Entry 2WL0 (X-ray diffraction, 1.90 A resolution); this record covers chains A and B.

# Chain A
Name: Protease
Source organism: Human immunodeficiency virus type 1 (Z2/CDC-Z34 ISOLATE)
Notes: EC 3.4.23.16
Reference sequence: P03366 (POL_HV1B1); residues 1-99 here correspond to UniProt positions 501-599 (UniProt number = residue number + 500)
Chain sequence (99 residues; each row starts with the number of its first residue):
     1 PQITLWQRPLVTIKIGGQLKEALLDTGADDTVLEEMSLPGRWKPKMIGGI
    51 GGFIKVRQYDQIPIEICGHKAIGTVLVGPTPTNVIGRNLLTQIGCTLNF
Differences from the reference sequence: engineered mutation P63 (Leu563 in P03366), T82 (Val582 in P03366), V84 (Ile584 in P03366)
Residues lining bound ligands: 5AH (methyl [(1S)-1-({2-[(3S)-3-benzyl-3-hydroxy-4-{[(1S,2R)-2-hydroxy-2,3-dihydro-1H-inden-1-yl]amino}-4-oxobutyl]-2-(4-pyridin-2-ylbenzyl)hydrazino}carbonyl)-2,2-dimethylpropyl]carbamate): R8, L23, D25, G27, A28, D29, D30, T31, V32, G48, G49, I50, P81, T82, V84
UniProt features mapped onto this chain:
  - region (Dimerization of protease): P1 to L5, G49 to K55, N88 to F99
  - active site: D25 (For protease activity)
  - site: F99 (Cleavage)

# Chain B
Name: Protease
Source organism: Human immunodeficiency virus type 1 (Z2/CDC-Z34 ISOLATE)
Notes: EC 3.4.23.16
Reference sequence: P03366 (POL_HV1B1); residues 101-199 here correspond to UniProt positions 501-599 (UniProt number = residue number + 400)
Chain sequence (99 residues; row label = number of the first residue in the row):
   101 PQITLWQRPLVTIKIGGQLKEALLDTGADDTVLEEMSLPGRWKPKMIGGI
   151 GGFIKVRQYDQIPIEICGHKAIGTVLVGPTPTNVIGRNLLTQIGCTLNF
Differences from the reference sequence: engineered mutation P163 (Leu563 in P03366), T182 (Val582 in P03366), V184 (Ile584 in P03366)
Residues lining bound ligands: 5AH (methyl [(1S)-1-({2-[(3S)-3-benzyl-3-hydroxy-4-{[(1S,2R)-2-hydroxy-2,3-dihydro-1H-inden-1-yl]amino}-4-oxobutyl]-2-(4-pyridin-2-ylbenzyl)hydrazino}carbonyl)-2,2-dimethylpropyl]carbamate): L123, D125, G127, A128, D129, D130, V132, I147, G148, G149, I150, F153, P181, T182, V184
UniProt features mapped onto this chain:
  - region (Dimerization of protease): P101 to L105, G149 to K155, N188 to F199
  - active site: D125 (For protease activity)
  - site: F199 (Cleavage)

# Chain A / chain B interface
Residue-residue contacts - 95 pairs, chain A then chain B:
  P1(A) - L197(B)
  P1(A) - N198(B)
  P1(A) - F199(B)  hydrogen bond (backbone-backbone)
  Q2(A) - T196(B)  hydrogen bond
  Q2(A) - L197(B)
  Q2(A) - N198(B)  hydrogen bond
  I3(A) - T196(B)
  I3(A) - L197(B)  hydrogen bond (backbone-backbone)
  L5(A) - T126(B)
  L5(A) - R187(B)  hydrogen bond (backbone-side chain)
  L5(A) - L190(B)  hydrophobic
  L5(A) - T191(B)
  L5(A) - C195(B)
  W6(A) - R187(B)  hydrogen bond (backbone-side chain)
  W6(A) - T191(B)
  Q7(A) - R187(B)
  R8(A) - D129(B)  salt bridge
  R8(A) - R187(B)
  P9(A) - T126(B)
  P9(A) - R187(B)
  L23(A) - G127(B)
  L24(A) - T126(B)  hydrogen bond (backbone-side chain)
  L24(A) - L197(B)  hydrophobic
  D25(A) - D125(B)
  D25(A) - T126(B)
  D25(A) - G127(B)  hydrogen bond (side chain-backbone)
  T26(A) - L105(B)
  T26(A) - P109(B)
  T26(A) - L124(B)  hydrogen bond (side chain-backbone)
  T26(A) - D125(B)
  T26(A) - T126(B)  hydrogen bond (side chain-backbone)
  T26(A) - L197(B)
  G27(A) - L123(B)
  G27(A) - D125(B)  hydrogen bond (backbone-side chain)
  D29(A) - R108(B)  salt bridge
  G49(A) - P181(B)
  I50(A) - G149(B)  hydrogen bond (backbone-backbone)
  I50(A) - I150(B)  hydrogen bond (backbone-backbone)
  I50(A) - G151(B)  hydrogen bond (backbone-backbone)
  I50(A) - G152(B)
  I50(A) - I154(B)  hydrophobic
  I50(A) - T180(B)
  I50(A) - P181(B)
  G51(A) - G151(B)
  G51(A) - G152(B)
  G51(A) - I154(B)
  G52(A) - G151(B)
  I54(A) - I150(B)  hydrophobic
  C67(A) - F199(B)  hydrophobic
  H69(A) - F199(B)
  T80(A) - I150(B)
  P81(A) - G149(B)
  P81(A) - I150(B)
  R87(A) - L105(B)  hydrogen bond (side chain-backbone)
  R87(A) - W106(B)
  R87(A) - Q107(B)
  R87(A) - R108(B)
  R87(A) - P109(B)
  L90(A) - L105(B)  hydrophobic
  T91(A) - L105(B)
  T91(A) - W106(B)
  Q92(A) - W106(B)
  I93(A) - F199(B)
  G94(A) - N198(B)
  G94(A) - F199(B)
  C95(A) - L105(B)
  C95(A) - L197(B)  hydrophobic
  C95(A) - N198(B)
  C95(A) - F199(B)  hydrophobic
  T96(A) - Q102(B)
  T96(A) - I103(B)
  T96(A) - T104(B)
  T96(A) - T196(B)
  T96(A) - L197(B)
  T96(A) - N198(B)  hydrogen bond (backbone-backbone)
  L97(A) - P101(B)
  L97(A) - Q102(B)
  L97(A) - I103(B)  hydrogen bond (backbone-backbone)
  L97(A) - L124(B)  hydrophobic
  L97(A) - T126(B)
  L97(A) - C195(B)  hydrophobic
  L97(A) - T196(B)
  L97(A) - L197(B)  hydrophobic
  N98(A) - P101(B)
  N98(A) - Q102(B)  hydrogen bond
  N98(A) - G194(B)
  N98(A) - C195(B)
  N98(A) - T196(B)  hydrogen bond (backbone-backbone)
  N98(A) - N198(B)  hydrogen bond
  F99(A) - P101(B)  hydrogen bond (backbone-backbone)
  F99(A) - I103(B)  hydrophobic
  F99(A) - H169(B)  hydrogen bond (backbone-side chain)
  F99(A) - I193(B)
  F99(A) - G194(B)
  F99(A) - C195(B)  hydrophobic
Interface residues without a listed pair, chain A (37 interface residues in all): T4, I47, F53
Interface residues without a listed pair, chain B (37 interface residues in all): V132, I147, F153, C167

# Summary
The chain A/chain B interface involves 37 residues from each chain; the contacts include 22 hydrogen bonds and
2 salt bridges. Among the polar pairs are R8(A)-D129(B), D29(A)-R108(B) and Q2(A)-T196(B). Compound 5AH is
bound between chain A and chain B.
Chain A and chain B are both Protease (Human immunodeficiency virus type 1 (Z2/CDC-Z34 ISOLATE)); the
structure, HIV-1 Protease Inhibitors Containing a Tertiary Alcohol in the Transition-State Mimic with Improved
Cell-Based Antiviral Activity, was determined by X-ray diffraction (same publication as 2WKZ).
